Entry 1MDF (X-ray diffraction, 2.50 A resolution); this record covers chain A.

== Chain A ==
Protein: 2,3-dihydroxybenzoate-AMP ligase
From: Bacillus subtilis
Notes: EC 6.3.2.-
Reference sequence: P40871 (DHBE_BACSU); numbering as in UniProt (aligned over 1-539)
Sequence (539 residues; numbered 1 to 539; the number before each row is that of its first residue):
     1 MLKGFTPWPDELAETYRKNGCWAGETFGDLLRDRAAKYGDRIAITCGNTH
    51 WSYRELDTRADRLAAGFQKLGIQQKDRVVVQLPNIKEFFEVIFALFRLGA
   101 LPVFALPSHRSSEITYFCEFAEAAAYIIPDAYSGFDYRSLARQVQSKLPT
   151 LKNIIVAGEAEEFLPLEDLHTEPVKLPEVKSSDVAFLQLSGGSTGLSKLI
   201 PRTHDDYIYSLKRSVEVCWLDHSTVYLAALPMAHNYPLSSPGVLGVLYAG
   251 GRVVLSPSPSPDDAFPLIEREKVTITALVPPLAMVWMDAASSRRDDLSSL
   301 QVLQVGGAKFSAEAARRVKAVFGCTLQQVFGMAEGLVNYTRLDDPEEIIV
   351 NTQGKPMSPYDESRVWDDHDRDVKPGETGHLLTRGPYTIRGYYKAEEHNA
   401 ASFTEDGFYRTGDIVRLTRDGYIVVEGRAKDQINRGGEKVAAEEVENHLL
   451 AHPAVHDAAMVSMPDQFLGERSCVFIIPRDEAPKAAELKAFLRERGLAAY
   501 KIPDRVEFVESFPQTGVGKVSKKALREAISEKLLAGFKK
Unresolved in the structure: 537-539
Swiss-Prot annotation at these positions:
  - binding site (ATP): Gly191, Gly307, Val329, Asp413, Arg428, Lys519
  - binding site (substrate): His234, Asn235, Ser240, Lys519
From the paper describing this entry:
  - contacts within the chain: Ser190-Lys198 (hydrogen bond), Asp413-Arg428
  - conformationally variable residues (order/disorder transition): Gly191
  - specificity-determining residues: Val337 (by similarity / conservation)

== Overview ==
From UniProt: 6 ATP-binding residues and 4 substrate-binding residues. From the paper: the specificity
determinant Val337; conformational variability at Gly191.
Chain A is 2,3-dihydroxybenzoate-AMP ligase (Bacillus subtilis); the structure, CRYSTAL STRUCTURE OF DhbE IN
ABSENCE OF SUBSTRATE, was determined by X-ray diffraction together with 1MD9 and 1MDB from the same study.
